PDB entry 9FNE | electron microscopy, 4.00 A resolution | chains C and P of the 11 polymer chains in the assembly

== Chain C ==
Protein: DNA-directed RNA polymerase subunit beta
Organism: Mycolicibacterium smegmatis MC2 155
Notes: EC 2.7.7.6
Reference sequence: P60281 (RPOB_MYCS2); residues 1-1169 here = UniProt positions 1-1169
Sequence (1169 residues; numbered 1 to 1169; the number before each row is that of its first residue):
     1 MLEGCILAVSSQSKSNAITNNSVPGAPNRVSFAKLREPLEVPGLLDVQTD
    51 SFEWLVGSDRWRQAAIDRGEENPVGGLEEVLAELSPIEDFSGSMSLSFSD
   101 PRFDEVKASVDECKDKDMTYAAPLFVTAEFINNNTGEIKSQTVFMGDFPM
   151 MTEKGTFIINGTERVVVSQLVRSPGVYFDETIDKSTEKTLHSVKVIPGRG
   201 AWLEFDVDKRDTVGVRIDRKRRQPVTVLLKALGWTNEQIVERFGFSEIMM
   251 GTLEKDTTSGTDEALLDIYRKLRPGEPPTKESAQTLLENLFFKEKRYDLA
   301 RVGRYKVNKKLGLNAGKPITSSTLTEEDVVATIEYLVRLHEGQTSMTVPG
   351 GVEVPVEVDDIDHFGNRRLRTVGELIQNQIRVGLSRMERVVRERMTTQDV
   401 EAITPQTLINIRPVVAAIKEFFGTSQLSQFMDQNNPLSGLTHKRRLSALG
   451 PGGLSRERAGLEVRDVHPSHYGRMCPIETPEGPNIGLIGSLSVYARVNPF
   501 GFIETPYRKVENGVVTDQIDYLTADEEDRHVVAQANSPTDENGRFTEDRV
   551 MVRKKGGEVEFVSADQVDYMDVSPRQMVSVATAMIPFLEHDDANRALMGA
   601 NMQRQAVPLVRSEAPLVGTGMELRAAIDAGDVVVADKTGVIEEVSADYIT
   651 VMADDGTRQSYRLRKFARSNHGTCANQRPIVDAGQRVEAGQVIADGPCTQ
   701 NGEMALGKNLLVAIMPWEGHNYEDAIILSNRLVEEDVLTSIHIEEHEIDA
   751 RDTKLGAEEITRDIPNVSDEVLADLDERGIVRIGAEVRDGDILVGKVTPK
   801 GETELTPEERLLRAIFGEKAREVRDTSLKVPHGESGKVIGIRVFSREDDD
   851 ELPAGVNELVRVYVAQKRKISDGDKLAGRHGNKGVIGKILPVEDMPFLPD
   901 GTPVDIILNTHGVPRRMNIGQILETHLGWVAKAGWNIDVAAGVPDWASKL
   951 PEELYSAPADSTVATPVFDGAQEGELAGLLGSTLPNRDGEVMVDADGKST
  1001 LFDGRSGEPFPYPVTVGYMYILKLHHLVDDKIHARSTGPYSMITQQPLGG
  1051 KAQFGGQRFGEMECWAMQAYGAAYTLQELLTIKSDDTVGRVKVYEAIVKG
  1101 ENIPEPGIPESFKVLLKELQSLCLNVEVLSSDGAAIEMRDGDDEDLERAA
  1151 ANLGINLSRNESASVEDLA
Unresolved in the structure: 1-20, 1142-1169
UniProt features mapped onto this chain:
  - mutagenesis: Gln429 (Q429K/L: Rifampicin (Rif) resistant), Asp432 (D432V: Rifampicin (Rif) resistant; D432Y: Rifampicin (Rif) resistant; RbpA no longer rescues transcription in the presence of Rif. Decreased affinity for Rif, no change in affinity for RbpA), His442 (H442D/L/P/R/Y: Rifampicin (Rif) resistant), Arg445 (R445L/P: Rifampicin (Rif) resistant), Ser447 (S447L/P/W: Rifampicin (Rif) resistant; RbpA no longer rescues transcription in the presence of Rif, decreased affinity for Rif, no change in affinity for RbpA; tested in the Leu mutation), Leu449 (L449P: Rifampicin (Rif) resistant)

== Chain P ==
Molecule: recA-op template strand
Sequence (68 nucleotides; numbered 78 to 145; the number before each row is that of its first residue):
    78 GGTGTTCCGATCGGTACCGGACATGTAAAGAGCAGACCACCGACAAGTCC
   128 GGTCGAACTCTTCACCAC
Unresolved in the structure: 78-82, 126-145

== Interface between chain C and chain P ==
Residue-residue contacts (16):
  Val390(C) with DA104(P), phosphate contact
  Glu393(C) with DA105(P), base contact
  Thr397(C) with DA105(P), base contact
  Arg412(C) with DT103(P), base contact; DA104(P), base contact
  Pro413(C) with DT103(P), phosphate contact
  Ala416(C) with DG102(P), sugar contact; DT103(P), phosphate contact
  Lys419(C) with DG102(P), base contact
  Glu420(C) with DT101(P), base contact; DG102(P), base contact
  Glu457(C) with DT92(P), base contact
  Gly1050(C) with DG97(P), phosphate contact
  Lys1051(C) with DG97(P), hydrogen bond to the phosphate
  Gln1053(C) with DC99(P), base contact
  Arg1058(C) with DC95(P), salt bridge to the phosphate
Also at the interface, not in a pair above, chain C (18 interface residues in all): Lys209, Arg210, Arg221, Gln1057, Met1062
Also at the interface, not in a pair above, chain P (14 interface residues in all): DC85, DG86, DA87, DC94, DG96

== In short ==
18 residues of chain C face 14 of chain P across their interface, with 1 hydrogen bond and 1 salt bridge.
Polar contacts include Lys1051(C)-DG97(P) and Arg1058(C)-DC95(P). From UniProt: 6 mutagenesis sites on chain
C.
Chain C is DNA-directed RNA polymerase subunit beta (Mycolicibacterium smegmatis MC2 155) and chain P is
recA-op template strand; the structure, Mycobacterial PafBC-bound transcription initiation complex, was
determined by electron microscopy, deposited together with 9FND.
